PDB entry 9C3T | X-ray diffraction, 2.37 A resolution | chains A and H of the 6 polymer chains in the assembly

== Chain A ==
Protein: Methyltransferase
From: Burkholderia cenocepacia
Reference sequence: A0A8I1DKW0 (A0A8I1DKW0_BURCE); residues 2-284 here correspond to UniProt positions 1-283 (UniProt number = residue number - 1)
Amino-acid sequence (283 residues; row label = number of the first residue in the row):
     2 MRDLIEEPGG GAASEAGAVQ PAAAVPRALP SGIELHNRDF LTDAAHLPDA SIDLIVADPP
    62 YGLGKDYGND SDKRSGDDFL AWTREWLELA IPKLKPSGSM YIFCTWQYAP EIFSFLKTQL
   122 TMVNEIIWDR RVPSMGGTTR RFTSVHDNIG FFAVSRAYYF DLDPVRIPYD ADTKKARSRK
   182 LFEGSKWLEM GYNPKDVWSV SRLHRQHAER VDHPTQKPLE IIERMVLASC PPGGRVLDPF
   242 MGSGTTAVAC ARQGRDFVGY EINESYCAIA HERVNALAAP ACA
Disordered / not traced: 2-29, 279-284
Residues lining bound ligands: sinefungin (SFG): Arg39, Asp40, Phe41, Leu42, Asp59, Pro60, Pro61, Tyr68, Asn70, Ser72, His214, Thr216, Gln217, Lys218, Pro240, Phe241, Met242, Gly243, Ser244, Gly245, Thr246, Tyr261, Glu262, Ile263, Asn264, Tyr267

== Chain H ==
Molecule: DNA2
Sequence (14 nucleotides; numbered 1 to 14; the number before each row is that of its first residue):
     1 ATGGCTAGTT TACA

== How chain A and chain H interact ==
Pairs across the interface (18):
  Arg167(A) - DT9(H)  salt bridge to the phosphate
  Tyr170(A) - DT10(H)  sugar contact
  Tyr170(A) - DT11(H)  hydrogen bond to the phosphate
  Arg178(A) - DT11(H)  salt bridge to the phosphate
  Arg178(A) - DA12(H)  salt bridge to the phosphate
  Arg180(A) - DA12(H)  base contact
  Phe183(A) - DT10(H)  base contact
  Phe183(A) - DT11(H)  base contact
  Lys187(A) - DG8(H)  salt bridge to the phosphate
  Lys187(A) - DT9(H)  phosphate contact
  Trp188(A) - DT9(H)  phosphate contact
  Trp188(A) - DT10(H)  base contact
  Trp188(A) - DT11(H)  base contact
  Tyr193(A) - DT10(H)  phosphate contact
  Tyr193(A) - DT11(H)  phosphate contact
  Asn194(A) - DT10(H)  hydrogen bond to the phosphate
  Lys196(A) - DT10(H)  phosphate contact
  Lys196(A) - DT11(H)  salt bridge to the phosphate
Also at the interface, not in a pair above, chain A (11 interface residues in all): Ser186
Also at the interface, not in a pair above, chain H (6 interface residues in all): DC13

== In short ==
Chain A and chain H form an interface of 11 and 6 residues respectively; the contacts include 2 hydrogen bonds
and 5 salt bridges. Polar pairs include Tyr170(A)-DT11(H), Asn194(A)-DT10(H) and Arg167(A)-DT9(H). Ligands of
chain A: sinefungin.
Here chain A is Methyltransferase (Burkholderia cenocepacia) and chain H is DNA2. Entry 9C3T (Crystal
structure of DNA N6-Adenine Methyltransferase M.BceJIV from Burkholderia cenocepacia in complex with duplex
DNA substrate ...) was determined by X-ray diffraction together with 8URK, 9C3S and 9C3U from the same study.
